Entry 8WS6 (electron microscopy, 3.21 A resolution); this record covers chains A and D of the 4 polymer chains in the assembly.

[Chain A]
Protein: Cas12-1
Source organism: unclassified sequences
Amino-acid sequence (737 residues; each row starts with the number of its first residue):
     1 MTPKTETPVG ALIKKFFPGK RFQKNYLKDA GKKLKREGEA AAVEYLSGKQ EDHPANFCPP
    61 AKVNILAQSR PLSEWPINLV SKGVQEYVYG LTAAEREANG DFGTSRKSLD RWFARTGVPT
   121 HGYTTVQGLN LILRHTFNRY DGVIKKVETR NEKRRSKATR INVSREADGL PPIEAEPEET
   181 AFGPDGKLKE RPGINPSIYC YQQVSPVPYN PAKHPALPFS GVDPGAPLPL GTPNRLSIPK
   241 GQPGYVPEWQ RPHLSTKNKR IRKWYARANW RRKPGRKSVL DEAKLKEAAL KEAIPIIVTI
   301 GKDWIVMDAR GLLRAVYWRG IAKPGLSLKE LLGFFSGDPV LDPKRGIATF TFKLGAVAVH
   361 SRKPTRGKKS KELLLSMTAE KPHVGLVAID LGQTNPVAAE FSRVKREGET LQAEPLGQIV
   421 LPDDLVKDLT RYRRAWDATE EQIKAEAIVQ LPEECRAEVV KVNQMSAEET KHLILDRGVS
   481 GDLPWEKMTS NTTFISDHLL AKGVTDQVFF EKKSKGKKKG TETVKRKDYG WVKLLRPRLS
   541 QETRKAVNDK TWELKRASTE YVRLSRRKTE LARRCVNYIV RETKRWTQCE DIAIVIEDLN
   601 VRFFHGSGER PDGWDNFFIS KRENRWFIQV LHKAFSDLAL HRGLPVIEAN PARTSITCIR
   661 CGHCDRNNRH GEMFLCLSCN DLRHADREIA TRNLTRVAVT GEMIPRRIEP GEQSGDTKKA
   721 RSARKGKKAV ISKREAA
Not modelled in the structure: 1-57, 356-737

[Chain D]
Molecule: NTS
Source organism: unclassified sequences
Sequence (42 nucleotides; row label = number of the first residue in the row; numbers below 1 keep their minus sign (DT-9 is residue -9)):
    -9 TGGCCAATTC TCCCCTACGT GCTGGACTTC TTGCAAGGGC AG
Not modelled in the structure: -9 to -7, 2-32

[How chain A and chain D interact]
Contacting residue pairs (11; chain A residue first):
  Thr104(A) - DT-2(D)  phosphate contact
  Thr104(A) - DT-1(D)  base contact
  Ser105(A) - DT-2(D)  phosphate contact
  Arg106(A) - DA-3(D)  salt bridge to the phosphate
  Arg106(A) - DT-2(D)  hydrogen bond to the phosphate
  Thr124(A) - DA-3(D)  phosphate contact
  Thr125(A) - DA-3(D)  phosphate contact
  Val126(A) - DA-3(D)  hydrogen bond to the phosphate
  Gln127(A) - DA-3(D)  hydrogen bond to the base
  Gln127(A) - DT-2(D)  hydrogen bond to the base
  Gln203(A) - DA-4(D)  hydrogen bond to the phosphate
Other interface residues (no listed pair), chain A (9 interface residues in all): Gln202
Other interface residues (no listed pair), chain D (5 interface residues in all): DC-5

[Overview]
9 residues of chain A face 5 of chain D across their interface; the contacts include 5 hydrogen bonds and 1
salt bridge. Polar contacts include Gln127(A)-DA-3(D), Gln127(A)-DT-2(D) and Arg106(A)-DT-2(D).
Chain A is Cas12-1 and chain D is NTS, both from unclassified sequences; the structure, Cryo-EM mini structure
of Cas12-1 with 14 nt complementary heteroduplex, was determined by electron microscopy.
